Entry 4KBM (X-ray diffraction, 2.11 A resolution); this record covers chains A and B.

# Chain A
Protein: DNA-directed RNA polymerase subunit beta
From: Mycobacterium tuberculosis
Notes: EC 2.7.7.6; fragment: B1 and B2 domains of Mtb RNAP
Reference sequence: P0A680 (RPOB_MYCTU); residues 47-433 here correspond to UniProt positions 53-439 (UniProt number = residue number + 6)
Chain sequence (409 residues; row label = number of the first residue in the row; note: 46 numbers in that range are skipped by the numbering (no residue carries them; nothing is unmodelled there); numbers below 1 keep their minus sign (Met-21 is residue -21)):
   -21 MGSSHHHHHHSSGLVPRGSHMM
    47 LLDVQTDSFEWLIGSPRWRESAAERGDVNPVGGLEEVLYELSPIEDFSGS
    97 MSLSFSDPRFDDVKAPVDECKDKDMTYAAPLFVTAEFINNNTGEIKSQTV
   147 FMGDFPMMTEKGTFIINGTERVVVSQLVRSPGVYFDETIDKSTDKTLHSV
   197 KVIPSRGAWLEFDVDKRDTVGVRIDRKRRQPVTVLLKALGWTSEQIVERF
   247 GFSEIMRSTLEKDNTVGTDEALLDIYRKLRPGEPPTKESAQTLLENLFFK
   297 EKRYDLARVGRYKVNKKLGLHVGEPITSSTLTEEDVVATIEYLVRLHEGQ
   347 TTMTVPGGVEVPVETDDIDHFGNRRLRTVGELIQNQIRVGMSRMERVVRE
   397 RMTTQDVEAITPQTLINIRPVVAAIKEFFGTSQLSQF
Unresolved in the structure: -21 to -6, 427-433
Construct notes: expression tag (-21 to 0)
Reported in the primary citation:
  - conformationally variable residues (side-chain flip): Glu140, Lys142, Ser143, Arg392, Glu396, Glu404
  - contacts within the chain: Glu140-Lys142 (hydrogen bond)

# Chain B
Protein: RNA polymerase-binding transcription factor CarD
From: Mycobacterium tuberculosis
Reference sequence: O53568 (CARD_MYCTU); numbering as in UniProt (aligned over 1-162)
Chain sequence (162 residues; each row starts with the number of its first residue):
     1 MIFKVGDTVVYPHHGAALVEAIETRTIKGEQKEYLVLKVAQGDLTVRVPA
    51 ENAEYVGVRDVVGQEGLDKVFQVLRAPHTEEPTNWSRRYKANLEKLASGD
   101 VNKVAEVVRDLWRRDQERGLSAGEKRMLAKARQILVGELALAESTDDAKA
   151 ETILDEVLAAAS
Unresolved in the structure: 1, 26-29, 78-84, 161-162
Reported in the primary citation:
  - contacts within the chain: Lys95-Glu106 (hydrogen bond), Arg132-Asp155 (hydrogen bond)
  - mutagenesis - Y11A/H14A: decreased stability with DNA-directed RNA polymerase subunit beta (chain A)
  - mutagenesis - R87A/R88A/K90A, R114A/R118A, K125A/R126A/K130A: decreased binding to DNA

# Interface between chain A and chain B
Pairs across the interface - 26 pairs, chain A then chain B:
  Thr138(A) - Pro49(B)
  Thr138(A) - Asn52(B)  hydrogen bond (backbone-side chain)
  Thr138(A) - Val56(B)
  Gly139(A) - Arg47(B)
  Gly139(A) - Pro49(B)
  Glu140(A) - Tyr11(B)  hydrogen bond
  Glu140(A) - Arg47(B)
  Glu140(A) - Val48(B)
  Glu140(A) - Val56(B)
  Ile141(A) - Arg25(B)
  Ile141(A) - Thr45(B)
  Ile141(A) - Val46(B)
  Ile141(A) - Arg47(B)  hydrogen bond (backbone-backbone)
  Lys142(A) - His14(B)  hydrogen bond
  Lys142(A) - Thr45(B)
  Ser143(A) - Leu44(B)
  Ser143(A) - Thr45(B)  hydrogen bond (backbone-backbone)
  Gln144(A) - Gly42(B)  hydrogen bond (side chain-backbone)
  Gln144(A) - Asp43(B)
  Gln144(A) - Leu44(B)
  Glu404(A) - His13(B)
  Glu404(A) - His14(B)
  Ala405(A) - His13(B)
  Ala405(A) - His14(B)
  Thr407(A) - His14(B)
  Thr407(A) - Leu44(B)
Also at the interface, not in a pair above, chain A (12 interface residues in all): Asp402, Ile406
Also at the interface, not in a pair above, chain B (16 interface residues in all): Pro12, Tyr34
Interface features reported in the paper:
  - residue pairs: Thr138(A)-Asn52(B) (hydrogen bond), Gly139(A)-Pro49(B), Glu140(A)-Tyr11(B) (hydrogen bond), Glu140(A)-Arg47(B), Ile141(A)-Arg47(B) (backbone contact), Lys142(A)-His14(B) (hydrogen bond), Lys142(A)-Thr45(B), Ser143(A)-Thr45(B) (backbone contact), Gln144(A)-Gly42(B) (hydrogen bond), Gln144(A)-Leu44(B), Glu404(A)-His14(B), Glu404(A)-His13(B), Ala405(A)-His13(B), Thr407(A)-His14(B), Arg25(B)-Ile141(A), Val46(B)-Ile141(A) (hydrophobic contact), Arg47(B)-Gly139(A)
  - interface residues, chain A: Thr138(A)
  - interface residues, chain B: Leu44(B)

# In short
12 residues of chain A and 16 residues of chain B are in contact, with 6 hydrogen bonds. Polar pairs include
Thr138(A)-Asn52(B), Glu140(A)-Tyr11(B) and Lys142(A)-His14(B). The authors report hydrogen bonds between
Thr138(A) and Asn52(B), Glu140(A) and Tyr11(B) and Lys142(A) and His14(B) among others; contacts between
Gly139(A) and Pro49(B), Glu140(A) and Arg47(B) and Lys142(A) and Thr45(B) among others; backbone contacts
between Ile141(A) and Arg47(B) and Ser143(A) and Thr45(B). The paper reports that R87A/R88A/K90A, R114A/R118A
and K125A/R126A/K130A of chain B reduce binding to DNA; interface residues Thr138(A) and Leu44(B).
Here chain A is DNA-directed RNA polymerase subunit beta and chain B is RNA polymerase-binding transcription
factor CarD, both from Mycobacterium tuberculosis. Entry 4KBM (Structure of the Mtb CarD/RNAP Beta subunit
B1-B2 domains complex) was determined by X-ray diffraction.
